4Z7K - chains B and C of the 3 polymer chains in the assembly; structure by X-ray diffraction, 3.00 A resolution.

# Chain B
Protein: Cas6b
From: Methanococcus maripaludis (strain C5 / ATCC BAA-1333)
UniProt: A4FXZ3 (A4FXZ3_METM5); numbering as in UniProt (aligned over 1-218)
Sequence (218 residues; row label = number of the first residue in the row):
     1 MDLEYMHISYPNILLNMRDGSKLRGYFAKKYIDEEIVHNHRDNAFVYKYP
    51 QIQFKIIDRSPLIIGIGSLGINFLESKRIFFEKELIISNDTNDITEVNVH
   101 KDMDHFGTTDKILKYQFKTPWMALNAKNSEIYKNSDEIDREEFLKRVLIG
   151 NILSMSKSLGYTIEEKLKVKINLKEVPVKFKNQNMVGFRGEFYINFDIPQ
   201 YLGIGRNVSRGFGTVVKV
Unresolved in the structure: 34-46, 85-94
From the paper describing this entry:
  - binding site for RNA/DNA Hybrid (chain C): Lys29, Tyr47, Leu124, Asn125, Asn128, Ser129, Asn151, Gln183, Met185, Arg206, Asn207, Ser209
  - catalytic residues: Arg24, His40, Lys181, Arg210
  - mutagenesis - Y47A: decreased catalytic activity (citing earlier work)
  - mutagenesis - R24A, K29A: unchanged catalytic activity (citing earlier work)

# Chain C
Molecule: RNA/DNA Hybrid
Sequence (31 nucleotides; each row starts with the number of its first residue):
     7 GAAUAACUUGCAAAAUAACAAGCAUUGAAAC
Unresolved in the structure: 32-37

# How chain B and chain C interact
Residue-residue contacts (30):
  Asn125(B) - A12(C)  hydrogen bond to the phosphate
  Asn128(B) - A11(C)  hydrogen bond to the phosphate
  Arg146(B) - U10(C)  salt bridge to the phosphate
  Ile149(B) - A9(C)  base contact
  Gly150(B) - A11(C)  base contact
  Asn151(B) - A11(C)  hydrogen bond to the sugar
  Asn151(B) - A12(C)  hydrogen bond to the phosphate
  Leu153(B) - A8(C)  hydrogen bond to the base
  Leu153(B) - A9(C)  base contact
  Ser154(B) - A11(C)  hydrogen bond to the sugar
  Ser154(B) - A12(C)  hydrogen bond to the base
  Lys157(B) - G7(C)  base contact
  Lys157(B) - A8(C)  base contact
  Tyr161(B) - A8(C)  base contact
  Thr162(B) - G7(C)  base contact
  Thr162(B) - A8(C)  base contact
  Ile163(B) - A8(C)  hydrogen bond to the base
  Ile163(B) - A9(C)  base contact
  Glu165(B) - A9(C)  hydrogen bond to the base
  Lys166(B) - A9(C)  base contact
  Leu167(B) - A9(C)  hydrogen bond to the base
  Lys181(B) - G16(C)  phosphate contact
  Lys181(B) - C17(C)  salt bridge to the phosphate
  Asn182(B) - A18(C)  base contact
  Asn182(B) - A19(C)  hydrogen bond to the phosphate
  Gly205(B) - A12(C)  sugar contact
  Gly205(B) - C13(C)  phosphate contact
  Arg206(B) - A12(C)  phosphate contact
  Arg206(B) - C13(C)  salt bridge to the phosphate
  Asn207(B) - C13(C)  hydrogen bond to the phosphate
Other interface residues (no listed pair), chain B (23 interface residues in all): Val147, Ser156, Gln183

# In short
23 residues of chain B face 11 of chain C across their interface; the contacts include 12 hydrogen bonds and 3
salt bridges. Polar pairs include Leu153(B)-A8(C), Ser154(B)-A12(C) and Ile163(B)-A8(C). The paper reports
catalytic residues Arg24(B), His40(B) and Lys181(B) among others; Y47A of chain B reduces catalytic activity;
3 substitutions were tested in all.
Chain B is Cas6b (Methanococcus maripaludis (strain C5 / ATCC BAA-1333)) and chain C is RNA/DNA Hybrid; the
structure, Crystal structure of CRISPR RNA processing endoribonuclease Cas6b, was determined by X-ray
diffraction, deposited together with 4Z7L.
